3IO9 - chains A and B; structure by X-ray diffraction, 2.40 A resolution.

[Chain A]
Protein: Induced myeloid leukemia cell differentiation protein Mcl-1
From: Homo sapiens
Notes: fragment: Fusion protein of mouse Mcl-1 residues 152-189 and human Mcl-1 residues 209-327
UniProt: chimeric construct of P97287, Q07820: residues 171-208 from P97287 (MCL1_MOUSE) positions 152-189 (UniProt number = residue number - 19); residues 209-327 from Q07820 positions 209-327 (same numbers)
Sequence (162 residues; numbered 166 to 327; the number before each row is that of its first residue):
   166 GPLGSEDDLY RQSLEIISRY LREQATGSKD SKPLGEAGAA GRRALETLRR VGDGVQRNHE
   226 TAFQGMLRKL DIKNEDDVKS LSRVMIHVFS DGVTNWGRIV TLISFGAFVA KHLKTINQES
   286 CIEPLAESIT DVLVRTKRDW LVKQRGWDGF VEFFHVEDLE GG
Disordered / not traced: 166-171, 194-202, 323-327
Differences from the reference sequence: expression tag (166-170)
Swiss-Prot annotation at these positions:
  - cross-link (Glycyl lysine isopeptide (Lys-Gly)): Lys194 (interchain with G-Cter in ubiquitin), Lys197 (interchain with G-Cter in ubiquitin)
  - motif: Ala209 to Asn223 (BH3), His252 to Ala272 (BH1), Asp304 to Phe319 (BH2)
Ion coordination: Zn2+ site 1 near His252 (its only coordinating residue here); Zn2+ site 2 near Glu292 (its only coordinating residue here); Zn2+ site 3: Asp313, Glu317

[Chain B]
Protein: Bcl-2-like protein 11
Notes: fragment: BH3 peptide, residues 141-166
UniProt: O43521 (B2L11_HUMAN); residues 51-76 here correspond to UniProt positions 141-166 (UniProt number = residue number + 90)
Sequence (26 residues; numbered 51 to 76; the number before each row is that of its first residue):
    51 DMRPEIWIAQ EYRRIGDEFN AYYARR
Disordered / not traced: 51-52, 76
Differences from the reference sequence: engineered mutation Tyr62 (Leu152 in O43521)
Swiss-Prot annotation at these positions:
  - motif: Ile58 to Tyr72 (BH3)
Ion coordination: Zn2+ near Glu61 (its only coordinating residue here)
Reported in the primary citation:
  - mutagenesis - L62Y (60-fold): decreased binding to Induced myeloid leukemia cell differentiation protein Mcl-1 (chain A) (citing earlier work)
  - mutagenesis - L62Y (10-fold or less): decreased binding to Bcl-xL (citing earlier work)

[Interface between chain A and chain B]
Contacting residue pairs (47; chain A residue first):
  Arg215(A) - Tyr73(B)
  Val216(A) - Tyr73(B)
  Gly219(A) - Phe69(B)
  Val220(A) - Phe69(B)  hydrophobic
  His224(A) - Ile65(B)
  His224(A) - Glu68(B)  salt bridge
  His224(A) - Phe69(B)
  Ala227(A) - Ile65(B)  hydrophobic
  Gly230(A) - Trp57(B)
  Met231(A) - Trp57(B)  hydrophobic
  Met231(A) - Glu61(B)
  Met231(A) - Tyr62(B)  hydrophobic
  Lys234(A) - Trp57(B)
  Lys234(A) - Ile58(B)
  Leu235(A) - Ile58(B)  hydrophobic
  Leu246(A) - Tyr62(B)
  Arg248(A) - Glu55(B)  salt bridge
  Val249(A) - Ile58(B)  hydrophobic
  Val249(A) - Ala59(B)
  Val249(A) - Tyr62(B)  hydrophobic
  His252(A) - Arg53(B)
  His252(A) - Glu55(B)  salt bridge
  His252(A) - Ala59(B)
  His252(A) - Arg63(B)  hydrogen bond (backbone-side chain)
  Val253(A) - Ala59(B)  hydrophobic
  Val253(A) - Tyr62(B)  hydrophobic
  Val253(A) - Arg63(B)  hydrogen bond (backbone-side chain)
  Ser255(A) - Arg63(B)
  Asp256(A) - Arg63(B)  salt bridge
  Asn260(A) - Asp67(B)  hydrogen bond
  Asn260(A) - Asn70(B)
  Trp261(A) - Asn70(B)  hydrogen bond (backbone-side chain)
  Gly262(A) - Gly66(B)
  Gly262(A) - Asn70(B)  hydrogen bond (backbone-side chain)
  Arg263(A) - Arg63(B)
  Arg263(A) - Gly66(B)
  Arg263(A) - Asp67(B)  salt bridge
  Thr266(A) - Tyr62(B)
  Thr266(A) - Ile65(B)
  Thr266(A) - Gly66(B)  hydrogen bond (side chain-backbone)
  Leu267(A) - Tyr62(B)  hydrophobic
  Phe270(A) - Tyr62(B)
  Phe318(A) - Asn70(B)
  Phe318(A) - Tyr73(B)  hydrophobic
  Phe318(A) - Ala74(B)
  Phe319(A) - Tyr73(B)  hydrophobic
  Val321(A) - Tyr73(B)  hydrophobic
Other interface residues (no listed pair), chain A (30 interface residues in all): Phe228, Met250, Phe254
Other interface residues (no listed pair), chain B (19 interface residues in all): Pro54, Ile56, Arg64
Interface features reported in the paper:
  - interface residues, chain B: Tyr62(B)
  - interface residues, chain B: Ile58(B), Ile65(B) (citing earlier work)

[Summary]
30 residues of chain A face 19 of chain B across their interface, with 6 hydrogen bonds and 5 salt bridges.
Among the polar pairs are His224(A)-Glu68(B), Arg248(A)-Glu55(B) and His252(A)-Glu55(B). From the paper: L62Y
of chain B reduces binding to Induced myeloid leukemia cell differentiation protein Mcl-1 (chain A); interface
residues Tyr62(B), Ile58(B) and Ile65(B).
Here chain A is Induced myeloid leukemia cell differentiation protein Mcl-1 (Homo sapiens) and chain B is
Bcl-2-like protein 11. Entry 3IO9 (BimL12Y in complex with Mcl-1) was determined by X-ray diffraction (same
publication as 3INQ and 3IO8).
